6VFA - chains A and P of the 4 polymer chains in the assembly; structure by X-ray diffraction, 1.76 A resolution.

# Chain A
Name: DNA-directed DNA/RNA polymerase mu
Organism: Homo sapiens
Notes: EC 2.7.7.7
Reference sequence: Q9NP87 (DPOLM_HUMAN); residue numbers follow UniProt; this construct covers 132-397, 410-494
Amino-acid sequence (356 residues; row label = number of the first residue in the row; note: 12 numbers in that range are skipped by the numbering (no residue carries them; nothing is unmodelled there)):
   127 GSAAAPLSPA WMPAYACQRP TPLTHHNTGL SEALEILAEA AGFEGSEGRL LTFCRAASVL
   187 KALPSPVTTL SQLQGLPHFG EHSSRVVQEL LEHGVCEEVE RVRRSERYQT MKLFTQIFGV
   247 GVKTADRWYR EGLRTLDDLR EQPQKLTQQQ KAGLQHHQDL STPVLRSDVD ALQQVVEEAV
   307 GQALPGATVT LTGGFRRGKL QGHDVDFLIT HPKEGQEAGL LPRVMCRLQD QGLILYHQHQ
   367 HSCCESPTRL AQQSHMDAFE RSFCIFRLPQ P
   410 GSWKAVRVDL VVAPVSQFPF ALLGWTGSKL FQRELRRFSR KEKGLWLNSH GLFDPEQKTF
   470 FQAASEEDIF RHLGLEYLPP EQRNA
Unresolved in the structure: 127-136, 365-383
Sequence notes: expression tag (127-131); conflict Gly410 (Pro in Q9NP87)
Covalent attachments: 2,3-dihydroxy-1,4-dithiobutane (DTT) linked to Cys180
Metal / ion sites: Mn2+ site 1 near His152 (its only coordinating residue here); Mn2+ site 2: His208 (shared with 1 residue of chain D); Mn2+ site 3 near His219 (its only coordinating residue here); Na+: Thr241, Ile243, Val246 (shared with DT3(P) of chain P); Mn2+ site 4: Asp330, Asp332, Asp418 (together with 8-oxo-guanosine-5'-triphosphate); Mn2+ site 5: Asp330, Asp332 (together with 8-oxo-guanosine-5'-triphosphate); Mn2+ site 6: Glu386, His459
Small-molecule neighbours: 8-oxo-guanosine-5'-triphosphate (8GT): Thr241, Gln242, Ile243, Phe244, Leu286, Gly319, Gly320, Arg323, Lys325, Gln327, Gly328, His329, Asp330, Asp332, Lys438
UniProt features mapped onto this chain:
  - region: Arg323 to Asp332 (Involved in ssDNA binding)
  - binding site (Mg(2+)): Asp330, Asp332, Asp418
  - site: Gly433 (Responsible for the low discrimination between dNTP and rNTP)
Reported in the primary citation:
  - binding site for 8-oxo-guanosine-5'-triphosphate: Lys325, His329, Lys438
  - conformationally variable residues (side-chain flip): Lys438

# Chain P
Molecule: 4-nt DNA strand
Sequence (4 nucleotides; each row starts with the number of its first residue):
     1 CGTA
Metal / ion sites: Na+: DT3 (shared with Thr241(A), Ile243(A), Val246(A) of chain A)

# Interface between chain A and chain P
Residue-residue contacts (18):
  Ile243(A) - DT3(P)  phosphate contact
  Phe244(A) - DT3(P)  phosphate contact
  Phe244(A) - DA4(P)  phosphate contact
  Gly245(A) - DG2(P)  phosphate contact
  Gly245(A) - DT3(P)  hydrogen bond to the phosphate
  Val246(A) - DG2(P)  hydrogen bond to the phosphate
  Val246(A) - DT3(P)  hydrogen bond to the phosphate
  Gly247(A) - DG2(P)  hydrogen bond to the phosphate
  Val248(A) - DG2(P)  phosphate contact
  Lys249(A) - DG2(P)  phosphate contact
  Thr250(A) - DC1(P)  hydrogen bond to the phosphate
  Thr250(A) - DG2(P)  hydrogen bond to the phosphate
  Gln275(A) - DG2(P)  sugar contact
  His329(A) - DA4(P)  salt bridge to the phosphate
  Phe389(A) - DT3(P)  base contact
  Arg416(A) - DT3(P)  hydrogen bond to the phosphate
  Arg416(A) - DA4(P)  salt bridge to the phosphate
  Lys438(A) - DA4(P)  hydrogen bond to the sugar
Other interface residues (no listed pair), chain A (14 interface residues in all): Asp330

# In short
14 residues of chain A face 4 of chain P across their interface, with 8 hydrogen bonds and 2 salt bridges.
Among the polar pairs are Lys438(A)-DA4(P), Gly245(A)-DT3(P) and Val246(A)-DG2(P). Bound to chain A:
8-oxo-guanosine-5'-triphosphate. The paper reports a binding site for 8-oxo-guanosine-5'-triphosphate at
Lys325(A), His329(A) and Lys438(A); conformational variability at Lys438(A).
Chain A is DNA-directed DNA/RNA polymerase mu (Homo sapiens) and chain P is a 4-nt DNA strand; the structure,
DNA Polymerase Mu, 8-oxorGTP:Ct Ground State Ternary Complex, 50 mM Mn2+ (15 min), was determined by X-ray
diffraction together with 6VEZ, 6VF0, 6VF1, 6VF2, 6VF3, 6VF4 and 7 further entries from the same study.
